5HBH - chains A and B; structure by X-ray diffraction, 2.50 A resolution.

# Chain A
Name: Cyclin-dependent kinase 8
Source organism: Homo sapiens
Notes: EC 2.7.11.22, 2.7.11.23; fragment: kinase domain, residues 1-362
Reference sequence: P49336 (CDK8_HUMAN); residue numbers follow UniProt; this construct covers 1-362
Chain sequence (364 residues; each row starts with the number of its first residue; numbers below 1 keep their minus sign (Asp-1 is residue -1)):
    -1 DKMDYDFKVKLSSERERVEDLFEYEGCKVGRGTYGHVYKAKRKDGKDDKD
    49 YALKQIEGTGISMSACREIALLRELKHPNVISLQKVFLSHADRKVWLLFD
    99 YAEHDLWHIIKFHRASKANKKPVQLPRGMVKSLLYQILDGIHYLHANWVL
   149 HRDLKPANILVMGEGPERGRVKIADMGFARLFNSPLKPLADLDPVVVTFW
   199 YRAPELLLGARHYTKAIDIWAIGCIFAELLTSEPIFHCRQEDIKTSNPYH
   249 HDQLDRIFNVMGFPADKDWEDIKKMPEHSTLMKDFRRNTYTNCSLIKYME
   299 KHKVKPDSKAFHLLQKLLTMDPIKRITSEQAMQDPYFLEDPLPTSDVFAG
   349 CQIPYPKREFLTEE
Not modelled in the structure: 115-121, 180-193, 240-245, 362
Sequence notes: expression tag (-1 to 0)
Small-molecule neighbours: 5Y7 (5-[5-chloranyl-4-[1-(2-methoxyethyl)-1,8-diazaspiro[4.5]decan-8-yl]pyridin-3-yl]-1-methyl-3H-2,1-benzothiazole 2,2-dioxide): Val27, Gly28, Tyr32, Val35, Ala50, Lys52, Ile79, Phe97, Asp98, Tyr99, Ala100, Asp103, Trp105, His106, Ala155, Asn156, Leu158, Ala172, Asp173, Phe176, Arg356

# Chain B
Name: Cyclin-C
Source organism: Homo sapiens
Reference sequence: P24863 (CCNC_HUMAN); residue numbers follow UniProt; this construct covers 1-264
Chain sequence (270 residues; row label = number of the first residue in the row; numbers below 1 keep their minus sign (Asp-5 is residue -5)):
    -5 DDDDKAMAGNFWQSSHYLQWILDKQDLLKERQKDLKFLSEEEYWKLQIFF
    45 TNVIQALGEHLKLRQQVIATATVYFKRFYARYSLKSIDPVLMAPTCVFLA
    95 SKVEEFGVVSNTRLIAAATSVLKTRFSYAFPKEFPYRMNHILECEFYLLE
   145 LMDCCLIVYHPYRPLLQYVQDMGQEDMLLPLAWRIVNDTYRTDLCLLYPP
   195 FMIALACLHVACVVQQKDARQWFAELSVDMEKILEIIRVILKLYEQWKNF
   245 DERKEMATILSKMPKPKPPP
Sequence notes: expression tag (-5 to 0)

# Interface between chain A and chain B
Pairs across the interface (72; chain A residue first):
  Asp-1(A) with His134(B); Glu137(B)
  Lys0(A) with Tyr130(B); Pro260(B)
  Met1(A) with Ser80(B); Ile81(B), hydrophobic; Tyr141(B), hydrophobic; Pro260(B); Lys261(B)
  Asp2(A) with Lys79(B); Ser80(B), hydrogen bond (backbone-backbone); Lys261(B), hydrogen bond (side chain-backbone)
  Tyr3(A) with Lys261(B), hydrogen bond (backbone-backbone); Pro263(B), hydrophobic; Pro264(B)
  Asp4(A) with Lys261(B), salt bridge
  Phe5(A) with Phe72(B), hydrophobic; Tyr76(B), hydrophobic; Ser80(B); Ile81(B), hydrophobic; Tyr141(B), hydrophobic
  Lys6(A) with Glu137(B), salt bridge; Tyr141(B)
  Leu9(A) with Tyr76(B); Tyr141(B), hydrophobic
  Arg13(A) with Tyr141(B); Glu144(B), salt bridge
  Gly58(A) with Phe140(B)
  Ile59(A) with Lys96(B), hydrogen bond (backbone-side chain); Glu139(B); Leu143(B), hydrophobic
  Met61(A) with Lys96(B); Gly101(B); Val102(B), hydrophobic
  Cys64(A) with Leu93(B), hydrophobic; Leu150(B)
  Arg65(A) with Asp-2(B), salt bridge; Ala0(B); Val97(B), hydrogen bond (side chain-backbone); Glu98(B); Glu99(B), salt bridge
  Ile67(A) with Cys148(B), hydrophobic; Leu150(B), hydrophobic
  Ala68(A) with Val97(B), hydrophobic; Leu150(B)
  Arg71(A) with Ser9(B); Gln13(B), hydrogen bond; Asp147(B), salt bridge; Cys148(B); Cys149(B)
  Glu72(A) with Met1(B); Ser8(B); Ser9(B), hydrogen bond; Ile151(B)
  Leu73(A) with Met1(B), hydrophobic
  Val84(A) with Cys148(B), hydrophobic
  Leu86(A) with Phe140(B); Glu144(B)
  Ser87(A) with Phe140(B)
  His88(A) with Phe140(B); Glu144(B), salt bridge
  Arg91(A) with Leu136(B), hydrogen bond (side chain-backbone); Glu137(B); Phe140(B)
  Asn145(A) with Ala0(B); Met1(B), hydrogen bond (backbone-backbone); Asn4(B)
  Trp146(A) with Lys-1(B); Ala0(B)
  Val147(A) with Ala0(B), hydrophobic
  Arg150(A) with Glu99(B), salt bridge
  Gly175(A) with Glu99(B)
Other interface residues (no listed pair), chain A (36 interface residues in all): Leu69, Lys92, Val93, Tyr141, Ala144, Phe176
Other interface residues (no listed pair), chain B (44 interface residues in all): Ala2, Asp82, Leu85, Ser95, Cys138, Pro262

# In short
Chain A and chain B form an interface of 36 and 44 residues respectively, with 9 hydrogen bonds and 8 salt
bridges. Among the polar pairs are Asp4(A)-Lys261(B), Lys6(A)-Glu137(B) and Arg13(A)-Glu144(B). Ligands of
chain A: compound 5Y7.
Here chain A is Cyclin-dependent kinase 8 and chain B is Cyclin-C, both from Homo sapiens. Entry 5HBH
(CDK8-CYCC IN COMPLEX WITH
5-{5-Chloro-4-[1-(2-methoxy-ethyl)-1,8-diaza-spiro[4.5]dec-8-yl]-pyridin-3-yl}-1-methyl-1,3-dihydro-benzo[c]isothiazole
2,2-dioxide) was determined by X-ray diffraction (same publication as 5FGK, 5HBE and 5HBJ).
